Entry 3ICE (X-ray diffraction, 2.80 A resolution); this record covers chains A and G of the 7 polymer chains in the assembly.

# Chain A
Name: Transcription termination factor rho
Source organism: Escherichia coli K-12
Notes: EC 3.6.1.-
UniProt: P0AG30 (RHO_ECOLI); residues 1-419 here = UniProt positions 1-419
Amino-acid sequence (422 residues; numbered -2 to 419; the number before each row is that of its first residue; numbers below 1 keep their minus sign (Mse-2 is residue -2)):
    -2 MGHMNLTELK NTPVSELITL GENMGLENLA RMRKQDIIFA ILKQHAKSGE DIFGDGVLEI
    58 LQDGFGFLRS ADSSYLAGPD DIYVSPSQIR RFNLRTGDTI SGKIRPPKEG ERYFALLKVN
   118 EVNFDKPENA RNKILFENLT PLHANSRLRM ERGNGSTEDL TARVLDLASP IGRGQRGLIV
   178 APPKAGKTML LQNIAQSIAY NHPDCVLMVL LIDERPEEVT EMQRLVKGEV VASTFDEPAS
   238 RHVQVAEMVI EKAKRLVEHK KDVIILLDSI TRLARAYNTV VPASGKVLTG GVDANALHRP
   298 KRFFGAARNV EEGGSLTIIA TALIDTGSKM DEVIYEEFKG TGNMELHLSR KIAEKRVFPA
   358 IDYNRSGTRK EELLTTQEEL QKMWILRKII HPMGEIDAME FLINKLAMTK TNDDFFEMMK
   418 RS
Disordered / not traced: -2 to 0, 13-29, 416-419
Differences from the reference sequence: expression tag (-2 to 0)
Modified positions: Mse-2, Mse21, Mse29, Mse416 (selenomethionine); Mse1, Mse147, Mse186, Mse205, Mse219, Mse245, Mse327, Mse341, Mse380, Mse390, Mse396, Mse405, Mse415 (selenomethionine; parent Met)
Bound ions: Mg2+: Thr185 (together with ADP)
Residues lining bound ligands: ADP (adenosine-5'-diphosphate): Thr158, Pro179, Pro180, Lys181, Ala182, Gly183, Lys184, Thr185, Mse186, Phe355
From the paper describing this entry:
  - binding site for the 12-nt RNA strand (chain G): Val284, Thr286, Gly287, Lys326
  - specificity-determining residues: Val284
  - catalytic residues: Glu211
  - binding site for beryllium trifluoride: Arg212

# Chain G
Molecule: 12-nt RNA strand
Sequence (12 nucleotides; each row starts with the number of its first residue):
     1 UUUUUUUUUU UU
Disordered / not traced: 7-12

# Interface between chain A and chain G
Pairs across the interface (7):
  Val284(A) with U1(G), hydrogen bond to the sugar; U2(G), sugar contact
  Thr286(A) with U3(G), phosphate contact
  Gly287(A) with U2(G), hydrogen bond to the phosphate; U3(G), hydrogen bond to the phosphate
  Lys326(A) with U3(G), salt bridge to the phosphate; U4(G), salt bridge to the phosphate
Also at the interface, not in a pair above, chain A (6 interface residues in all): Leu285, Gly288

# In short
Chain A and chain G form an interface of 6 and 4 residues respectively; the contacts include 3 hydrogen bonds
and 2 salt bridges. Polar pairs include Val284(A)-U1(G), Gly287(A)-U2(G) and Gly287(A)-U3(G). The paper
reports the catalytic residue Glu211(A); a binding site for the 12-nt RNA strand (chain G) at Val284(A),
Thr286(A) and Gly287(A) among others.
Chain A is Transcription termination factor rho (Escherichia coli K-12) and chain G is a 12-nt RNA strand; the
structure, Rho transcription termination factor bound to RNA and ADP-BeF3, was determined by X-ray
diffraction.
